PDB entry 2FZZ | X-ray diffraction, 2.20 A resolution | chains A and L

[Chain A]
Protein: Coagulation factor X
From: Homo sapiens
Notes: EC 3.4.21.6; fragment: Coagulation Factor X, Heavy Chain
Reference sequence: P00742 (FA10_HUMAN); the construct lacks a stretch of the UniProt sequence and is renumbered around it, so the offset changes along the chain: 16-61 = UniProt 235-280; 62-124 = UniProt 282-344; 125-131 = UniProt 346-352; 132-147 = UniProt 355-370; 4 more segments
Amino-acid sequence (234 residues; each row starts with the number of its first residue; note: 2 numbers in that range are skipped by the numbering (no residue carries them; nothing is unmodelled there); a row labelled like 131A-131B holds insertion residues (131A, then the next letters in order)):
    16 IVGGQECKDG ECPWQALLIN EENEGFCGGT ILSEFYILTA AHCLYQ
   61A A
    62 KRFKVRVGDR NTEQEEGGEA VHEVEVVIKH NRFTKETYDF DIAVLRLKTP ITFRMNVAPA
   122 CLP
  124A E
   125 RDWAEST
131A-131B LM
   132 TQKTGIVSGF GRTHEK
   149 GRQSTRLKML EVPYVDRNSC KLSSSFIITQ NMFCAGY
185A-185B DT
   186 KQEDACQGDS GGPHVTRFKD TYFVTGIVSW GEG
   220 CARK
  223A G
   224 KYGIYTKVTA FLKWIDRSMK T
UniProt features mapped onto this chain:
  - active site (Charge relay system): His57, Asp102, Ser195
Disulfides: Cys22-Cys27, Cys42-Cys58, Cys168-Cys182, Cys191-Cys220
Small-molecule neighbours: 5QC (1-(3-amino-1,2-benzisoxazol-5-yl)-6-(2'-{[(3R)-3-hydroxypyrrolidin-1-yl]methyl}biphenyl-4-yl)-3-(trifluoromethyl)-1,4,5,6-tetrahydro-7H-pyrazolo[3,4-c]pyridin-7-one): Lys96, Glu97, Thr98, Tyr99, Arg143, Glu146, Phe174, Asp189, Ala190, Cys191, Gln192, Ser195, Val213, Ser214, Trp215, Gly216, Gly218, Cys220, Tyr225, Gly226, Ile227

[Chain L]
Protein: Coagulation factor X
From: Homo sapiens
Notes: EC 3.4.21.6; fragment: Coagulation Factor X, Light Chain
Reference sequence: P00742 (FA10_HUMAN); residues 87-138 here correspond to UniProt positions 127-178 (UniProt number = residue number + 40)
Amino-acid sequence (52 residues; each row starts with the number of its first residue):
    87 KLCSLDNGDC DQFCHEEQNS VVCSCARGYT LADNGKACIP TGPYPCGKQT LE
Disulfides: Cys89-Cys100, Cys96-Cys109, Cys111-Cys124

[Interface between chain A and chain L]
Pairs across the interface (46):
  Gly25(A) with Gln135(L); Thr136(L), hydrogen bond (backbone-backbone)
  Glu26(A) with Gln135(L), hydrogen bond (backbone-side chain)
  Pro28(A) with Lys134(L); Gln135(L)
  Trp29(A) with Gly133(L); Lys134(L); Gln135(L)
  Phe114(A) with Tyr130(L)
  Arg115(A) with Tyr130(L); Thr136(L)
  Met116(A) with Tyr130(L); Thr136(L), hydrogen bond; Leu137(L)
  Asn117(A) with Thr136(L), hydrogen bond (backbone-side chain)
  Ala119(A) with Thr136(L)
  Pro120(A) with Tyr130(L); Cys132(L); Gly133(L), hydrogen bond (backbone-backbone)
  Ala121(A) with Arg113(L); Cys132(L); Gly133(L)
  Cys122(A) with Arg113(L); Cys132(L), disulfide; Gly133(L), hydrogen bond (side chain-backbone)
  Leu123(A) with Phe99(L); Arg113(L)
  Pro124(A) with Phe99(L), hydrophobic
  Glu124A(A) with Phe99(L); Ser110(L)
  Trp127(A) with Asn93(L), hydrogen bond; Gln98(L), hydrogen bond (side chain-backbone); Phe99(L), hydrophobic; Cys100(L)
  Phe203(A) with Asn93(L); Asp97(L)
  Lys204(A) with Cys96(L); Asp97(L)
  Asp205(A) with Gly133(L); Lys134(L)
  Thr206(A) with Tyr115(L); Gly133(L); Lys134(L), hydrogen bond
  Tyr207(A) with Gly133(L), hydrogen bond (backbone-backbone); Gln135(L)
  Phe208(A) with Phe99(L), hydrophobic
Interface residues without a listed pair, chain A (26 interface residues in all): Asp24, Leu47, Val118, Thr131
Interface residues without a listed pair, chain L (20 interface residues in all): Asp92, Ala112, Pro131, Glu138
Inter-chain disulfides: Cys122(A)-Cys132(L)

[In short]
Chain A and chain L form an interface of 26 and 20 residues respectively, with 1 disulfide bond and 10
hydrogen bonds. Polar pairs include Glu26(A)-Gln135(L), Met116(A)-Thr136(L) and Asn117(A)-Thr136(L). Bound to
chain A: compound 5QC. From UniProt: 3 active-site residues on chain A.
Here chain A is Coagulation factor X and chain L is Coagulation factor X, both from Homo sapiens. Entry 2FZZ
(Factor Xa in complex with the inhibitor
1-(3-amino-1,2-benzisoxazol-5-yl)-6-(2'-(((3r)-3-hydroxy-1-pyrrolidinyl)methyl)-4-biphenylyl)-3-(trifluoromethyl)-1,4,5,6-tetrahydro-7h-pyrazolo[3,4-c]pyridin-7-one)
was determined by X-ray diffraction.
